3QAZ - chains A and C of the 3 polymer chains in the assembly; structure by X-ray diffraction, 3.80 A resolution.

Chain A:
Name: Interleukin-2
Organism: Homo sapiens
UniProt: P60568 (IL2_HUMAN); residues 1-133 here correspond to UniProt positions 21-153 (UniProt number = residue number + 20)
Chain sequence (136 residues; numbered -2 to 133; the number before each row is that of its first residue; numbers below 1 keep their minus sign (Ala-2 is residue -2)):
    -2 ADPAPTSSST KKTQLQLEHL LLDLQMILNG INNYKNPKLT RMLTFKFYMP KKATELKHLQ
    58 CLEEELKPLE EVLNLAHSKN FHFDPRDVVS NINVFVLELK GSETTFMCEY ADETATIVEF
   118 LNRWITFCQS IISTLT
Not modelled in the structure: -2 to 5, 32-34, 99-102
Sequence notes: expression tag (-2 to 0); engineered mutation His74 (Gln94 in P60568), Phe80 (Leu100 in P60568), Asp81 (Arg101 in P60568), Val85 (Leu105 in P60568), Val86 (Ile106 in P60568), Phe92 (Ile112 in P60568)
UniProt features mapped onto this chain:
  - glycosylation: Thr3 (O-linked (GalNAc...) threonine)
Disulfides: Cys58-Cys105
Reported in the primary citation:
  - mutagenesis - F42A (120-fold): decreased binding to CD25
  - mutagenesis - F42A (1 log): decreased signaling in response to CD25+ cells
  - mutagenesis - F42A: unchanged signaling in response to CD25- cells

Chain C:
Name: Cytokine receptor common subunit gamma
Organism: Homo sapiens
UniProt: P31785 (IL2RG_HUMAN); residues 34-232 here correspond to UniProt positions 56-254 (UniProt number = residue number + 22)
Chain sequence (202 residues; each row starts with the number of its first residue):
    31 ADPPLPEVQC FVFNVEYMNC TWQSSSEPQP TNLTLHYWYK NSDNDKVQKC SHYLFSEEIT
    91 SGCQLQKKEI HLYQTFVVQL QDPREPRRQA TQMLKLQNLV IPWAPENLTL HKLSESQLEL
   151 NWNNRFLNHC LEHLVQYRTD WDHSWTEQSV DYRHKFSLPS VDGQKRYTFR VRSRFNPLCG
   211 SAQHWSEWSH PIHWGSNTSK EN
Not modelled in the structure: 31-33, 57-59, 225-232
Sequence notes: expression tag (31-33); engineered mutation Gln53 (Asn75 in P31785)
UniProt features mapped onto this chain:
  - motif: Trp215 to Ser219 (WSXWS motif)
  - glycosylation (N-linked (GlcNAc...) asparagine): Asn49, Asn62, Asn137, Asn227
Disulfides: Cys40-Cys50, Cys80-Cys93, Cys160-Cys209
Small-molecule neighbours:
  - N-acetylglucosamine (NAG; 2-acetamido-2-deoxy-beta-D-glucopyranose), molecule 1: Phe43, Tyr47, Asn49, Leu84, Gln94
  - N-acetylglucosamine (NAG), molecule 2: Asn62, Phe85, Glu88
  - N-acetylglucosamine (NAG), molecule 3: Trp175, Thr176, Glu177

Interface between chain A and chain C:
Residue-residue contacts - 19 pairs, chain A then chain C:
  Gln11(A) - His159(C)
  Glu15(A) - Leu208(C)
  Leu18(A) - Pro207(C)
  Leu18(A) - Leu208(C)
  Gln22(A) - Pro207(C)  hydrogen bond (side chain-backbone)
  Thr123(A) - Gln127(C)  hydrogen bond
  Gln126(A) - Tyr103(C)
  Gln126(A) - Gln127(C)
  Gln126(A) - Pro207(C)  hydrogen bond (side chain-backbone)
  Gln126(A) - Leu208(C)
  Gln126(A) - Cys209(C)
  Gln126(A) - Gly210(C)  hydrogen bond (side chain-backbone)
  Gln126(A) - Ser211(C)  hydrogen bond
  Ser127(A) - Tyr103(C)
  Ile129(A) - His159(C)  hydrogen bond (backbone-side chain)
  Ile129(A) - Leu208(C)
  Ser130(A) - Tyr103(C)
  Leu132(A) - His159(C)
  Thr133(A) - His159(C)
Other interface residues (no listed pair), chain A (12 interface residues in all): Asn119
Other interface residues (no listed pair), chain C (10 interface residues in all): Lys125, Tyr182

Overview:
12 residues of chain A face 10 of chain C across their interface, with 6 hydrogen bonds. Among the polar pairs
are Gln22(A)-Pro207(C), Thr123(A)-Gln127(C) and Gln126(A)-Pro207(C). Bound to chain C: 3 copies of
N-acetylglucosamine. The paper reports that F42A of chain A reduces binding to CD25; F42A of chain A reduces
signaling in response to CD25+ cells.
Here chain A is Interleukin-2 and chain C is Cytokine receptor common subunit gamma, both from Homo sapiens.
Entry 3QAZ (IL-2 mutant D10 ternary complex) was determined by X-ray diffraction together with 3QB1 from the
same study.
